Entry 3KLH (X-ray diffraction, 2.90 A resolution); this record covers chains A and F of the 6 polymer chains in the assembly.

Chain A:
Molecule: Reverse transcriptase/ribonuclease H
Source organism: Human immunodeficiency virus type 1
Notes: EC 2.7.7.49, 2.7.7.7, 3.1.26.4
UniProtKB: P03366 (POL_HV1B1); residues 1-562 here correspond to UniProt positions 600-1161 (UniProt number = residue number + 599)
Chain sequence (564 residues; each row starts with the number of its first residue; numbers below 1 keep their minus sign (Met-1 is residue -1)):
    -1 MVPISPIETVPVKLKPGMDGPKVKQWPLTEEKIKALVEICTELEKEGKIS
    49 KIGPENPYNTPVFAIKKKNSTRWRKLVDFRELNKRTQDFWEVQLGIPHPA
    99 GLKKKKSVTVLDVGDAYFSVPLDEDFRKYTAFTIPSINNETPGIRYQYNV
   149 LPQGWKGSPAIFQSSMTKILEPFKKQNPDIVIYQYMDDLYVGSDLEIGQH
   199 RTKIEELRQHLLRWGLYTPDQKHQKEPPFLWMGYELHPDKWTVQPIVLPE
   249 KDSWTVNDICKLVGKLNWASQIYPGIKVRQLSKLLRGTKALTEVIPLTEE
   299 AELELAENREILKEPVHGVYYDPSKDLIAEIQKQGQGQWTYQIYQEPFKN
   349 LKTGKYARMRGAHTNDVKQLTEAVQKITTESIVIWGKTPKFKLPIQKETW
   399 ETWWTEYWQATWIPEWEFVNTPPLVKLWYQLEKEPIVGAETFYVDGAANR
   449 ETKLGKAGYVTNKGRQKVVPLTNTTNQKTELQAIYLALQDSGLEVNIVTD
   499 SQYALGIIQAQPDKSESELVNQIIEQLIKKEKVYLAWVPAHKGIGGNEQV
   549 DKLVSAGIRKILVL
Not modelled in the structure: -1 to 0, 559-562
Construct notes: expression tag (-1 to 0); engineered mutation Leu41 (Met640 in P03366), Asn67 (Asp666 in P03366), Arg70 (Lys669 in P03366), Tyr215 (Thr814 in P03366), Gln219 (Lys818 in P03366), Cys258 (Gln857 in P03366), Ser280 (Cys879 in P03366)
Metal / ion sites: Mg2+: Asp443, Glu478, Asp498
Swiss-Prot annotation at these positions:
  - region: Phe227 to His235 (RT 'primer grip')
  - motif: Trp398 to Trp414 (Tryptophan repeat motif)
  - binding site (Mg(2+)): Asp110, Asp185, Asp186, Asp443, Glu478, Asp498, Asp549
  - site: Trp401 (Essential for RT p66/p51 heterodimerization), Trp414 (Essential for RT p66/p51 heterodimerization), Phe440, Tyr441 (Cleavage)

Chain F:
Molecule: 21-nt DNA strand
Sequence (21 nucleotides; row label = number of the first residue in the row):
   802 ACAGTCCCTGTTCGGXCGCCX
Modified positions: MRG (N2-(3-mercaptopropyl)-2'-deoxyguanosine-5'-monophosphate) at position 817; ATM (3'-azido-3'-deoxythymidine-5'-monophosphate) at position 822

Interface between chain A and chain F:
Residue-residue contacts (33; chain A residue first):
  Asp110(A) with ATM_822(F), base contact
  Tyr183(A) with DC821(F), hydrogen bond to the base; ATM_822(F), sugar contact
  Met184(A) with ATM_822(F), base contact
  Asp185(A) with ATM_822(F), sugar contact
  Asp186(A) with ATM_822(F), base contact
  Met230(A) with DC821(F), sugar contact; ATM_822(F), hydrogen bond to the phosphate
  Gly231(A) with DC821(F), phosphate contact
  Cys258(A) with MRG_817(F), covalent bond; DC818(F), sugar contact
  Lys259(A) with DC818(F), phosphate contact; DG819(F), phosphate contact
  Val261(A) with MRG_817(F), base contact
  Gly262(A) with DG819(F), sugar contact
  Lys263(A) with DG819(F), phosphate contact; DC820(F), phosphate contact
  Trp266(A) with DC820(F), sugar contact
  Leu283(A) with MRG_817(F), base contact
  Arg358(A) with DT812(F), salt bridge to the phosphate
  Gly359(A) with DG811(F), phosphate contact
  Ala360(A) with DG811(F), hydrogen bond to the phosphate
  His361(A) with DT810(F), salt bridge to the phosphate
  Arg448(A) with DG805(F), base contact; DT806(F), hydrogen bond to the base; DC807(F), hydrogen bond to the sugar
  Thr473(A) with DC808(F), hydrogen bond to the phosphate; DC809(F), hydrogen bond to the phosphate
  Gln475(A) with DC808(F), phosphate contact; DC809(F), sugar contact
  Lys476(A) with DC809(F), phosphate contact
  Tyr501(A) with DC809(F), hydrogen bond to the phosphate; DT810(F), hydrogen bond to the phosphate
Also at the interface, not in a pair above, chain A (28 interface residues in all): Trp229, Gln242, Asn255, Arg356, Ile505
Also at the interface, not in a pair above, chain F (15 interface residues in all): DT813

Summary:
28 residues of chain A and 15 residues of chain F are in contact; the contacts include 1 covalent bond, 9
hydrogen bonds and 2 salt bridges. Polar contacts include Tyr183(A)-DC821(F), Arg448(A)-DT806(F) and
Arg448(A)-DC807(F). UniProt lists 7 Mg2+-binding residues on chain A.
Here chain A is Reverse transcriptase/ribonuclease H (Human immunodeficiency virus type 1) and chain F is a
21-nt DNA strand. Entry 3KLH (Crystal structure of AZT-Resistant HIV-1 Reverse Transcriptase crosslinked to
post-translocation AZTMP-Terminated DNA (COMPLEX P)) was determined by X-ray diffraction together with 3KLE,
3KLF, 3KLG and 3KLI from the same study.
